PDB entry 4PUJ | X-ray diffraction, 1.42 A resolution | chain A

[Chain A]
Molecule: Queuine tRNA-ribosyltransferase
Source organism: Zymomonas mobilis subsp. mobilis
Notes: EC 2.4.2.29; fragment: Guanine Insertion Enzyme
Reference sequence: P28720 (TGT_ZYMMO); numbering as in UniProt (aligned over 1-386)
Sequence (386 residues; each row starts with the number of its first residue):
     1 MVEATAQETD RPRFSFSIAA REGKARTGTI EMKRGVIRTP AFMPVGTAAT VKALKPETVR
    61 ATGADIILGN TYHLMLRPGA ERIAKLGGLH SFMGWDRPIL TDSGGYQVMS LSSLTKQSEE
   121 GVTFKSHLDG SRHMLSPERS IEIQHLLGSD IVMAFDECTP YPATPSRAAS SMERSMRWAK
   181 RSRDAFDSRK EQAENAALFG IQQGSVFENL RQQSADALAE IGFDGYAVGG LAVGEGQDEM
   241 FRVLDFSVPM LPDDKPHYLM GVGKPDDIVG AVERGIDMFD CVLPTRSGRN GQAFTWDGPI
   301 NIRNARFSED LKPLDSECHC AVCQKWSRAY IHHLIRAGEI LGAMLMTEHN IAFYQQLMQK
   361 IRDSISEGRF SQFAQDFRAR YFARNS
Not modelled in the structure: 1-9, 112-113, 126-130, 384-386
Metal / ion sites: Zn2+: Cys-318, Cys-320, Cys-323, His-349
Residues lining bound ligands: CKR (6-amino-2-[(2-morpholin-4-ylethyl)amino]-3,7-dihydro-8H-imidazo[4,5-g]quinazolin-8-one): Asp-102, Ser-103, Gly-105, Tyr-106, Asp-156, Cys-158, Ile-201, Gln-203, Gly-229, Gly-230, Leu-231, Ala-232, Val-233, Met-260, Gly-261, Val-282, Arg-286
Curated features (UniProtKB/Swiss-Prot):
  - region (RNA binding): Gly-261 to Asp-267, Thr-285 to Arg-289
  - active site: Asp-102 (Proton acceptor), Asp-280 (Nucleophile)
  - binding site (substrate): Asp-102 to Tyr-106, Asp-156, Gln-203, Gly-230
  - binding site (Zn(2+)): Cys-318, Cys-320, Cys-323, His-349
  - mutagenesis: Ser-103 (S103A: Strongly reduces activity), Asp-156 (D156A: Abolishes catalytic activity), Asp-280 (D280N: Abolishes catalytic activity)

[In short]
Chain A binds compound CKR. Cys-318, Cys-320, Cys-323 and His-349 coordinate Zn2+. Curated annotation
(UniProt) lists active-site residues Asp-102 and Asp-280, 8 substrate-binding residues, 4 Zn2+-binding
residues and 3 mutagenesis sites.
Chain A is Queuine tRNA-ribosyltransferase (Zymomonas mobilis subsp. mobilis); the structure, tRNA-Guanine
Transglycosylase (TGT) in Complex with
6-Amino-2-{[2-(morpholin-4-yl)ethyl]amino}-1H,7H,8H-imidazo[4,5-g]quinazolin-8-one, was determined by X-ray
diffraction, deposited together with 4PUK, 4PUL, 4PUM and 4PUN.
